PDB entry 7QD0 | X-ray diffraction, 1.70 A resolution | chain A

== Chain A ==
Protein: Orange carotenoid-binding protein
Source organism: Planktothrix agardhii
UniProt: A0A1J1JHR9 (A0A1J1JHR9_PLAAG); residue numbers follow UniProt; this construct covers 1-319
Sequence (319 residues; each row starts with the number of its first residue):
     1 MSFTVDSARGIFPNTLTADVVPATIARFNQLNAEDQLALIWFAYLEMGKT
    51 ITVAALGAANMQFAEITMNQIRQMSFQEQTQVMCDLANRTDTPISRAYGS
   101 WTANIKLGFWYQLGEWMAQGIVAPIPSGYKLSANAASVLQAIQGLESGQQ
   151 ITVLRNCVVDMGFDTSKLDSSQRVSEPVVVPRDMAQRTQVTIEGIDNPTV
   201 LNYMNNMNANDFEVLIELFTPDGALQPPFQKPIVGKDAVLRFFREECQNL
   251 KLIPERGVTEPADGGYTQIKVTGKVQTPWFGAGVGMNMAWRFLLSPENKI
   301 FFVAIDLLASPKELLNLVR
Disordered / not traced: 1, 166-175, 319
Small-molecule neighbours:
  - arginine (ARG): P13, N14, E260, V318
  - beta,beta-caroten-4-one (ECH): L37, I40, W41, Y44, I51, L107, W110, Y111, L113, G114, M117, I151, T152, L154, R155, V158, M161, Y203, M207, L225, P227, P228, F242, C247, L250, L252, V275, T277, W279, F280, M286, M288, W290, I305
From the paper describing this entry:
  - binding site for beta,beta-caroten-4-one: Y203, W290
  - contacts within the chain: N104-W279 (hydrogen bond), R155-E246 (salt bridge)
  - self-association interface (contacts with another copy of this molecule); pairs are residue here / residue on that copy: D6-T90 (hydrogen bond), T15-N134, T17-N134, D19-R27 (salt bridge)
  - conformationally variable residues (loop rearrangement, side-chain flip): G120 to L131, R155

== Overview ==
Bound to chain A: arginine and beta,beta-caroten-4-one. The paper reports a binding site for
beta,beta-caroten-4-one at Y203 and W290; conformational variability at G120 and R155.
Chain A is Orange carotenoid-binding protein (Planktothrix agardhii); the structure, Structure of the orange
carotenoid protein from Planktothrix agardhii binding echinenone in the C2 space group, was determined by
X-ray diffraction (same publication as 7QCZ, 7QD1 and 7QD2).
